Entry 5XDZ (X-ray diffraction, 1.70 A resolution); this record covers chains B and A.

Chain B:
Molecule: Cellular trafficking protein
Source organism: Danio rerio
Reference sequence: C6K2H9 (C6K2H9_DANRE); numbering as in UniProt (aligned over 633-751)
Sequence (122 residues; each row starts with the number of its first residue):
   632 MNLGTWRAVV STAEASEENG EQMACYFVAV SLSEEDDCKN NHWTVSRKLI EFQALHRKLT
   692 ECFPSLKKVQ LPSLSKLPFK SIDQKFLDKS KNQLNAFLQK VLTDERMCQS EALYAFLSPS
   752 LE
Unresolved in the structure: 666-670, 708-711
Differences from the reference sequence: initiating methionine (632); expression tag (752-753)

Chain A:
Molecule: Cellular trafficking protein
Source organism: Danio rerio
Reference sequence: C6K2H9 (C6K2H9_DANRE); residue numbers follow UniProt; this construct covers 633-751
Sequence (121 residues; each row starts with the number of its first residue):
   633 NLGTWRAVVS TAEASEENGE QMACYFVAVS LSEEDDCKNN HWTVSRKLIE FQALHRKLTE
   693 CFPSLKKVQL PSLSKLPFKS IDQKFLDKSK NQLNAFLQKV LTDERMCQSE ALYAFLSPSL
   753 E
Unresolved in the structure: 651, 666-671, 753
Differences from the reference sequence: expression tag (752-753)

Interface between chain B and chain A:
Residue-residue contacts (26; chain B residue first):
  M632(B) - N672(A)
  M632(B) - W674(A)  hydrophobic
  M632(B) - P750(A)  hydrophobic
  N633(B) - N672(A)  hydrogen bond (backbone-side chain)
  L634(B) - L663(A)  hydrophobic
  W637(B) - Y745(A)
  W674(B) - E742(A)
  W674(B) - Y745(A)
  R678(B) - L752(A)
  E742(B) - W674(A)
  E742(B) - P750(A)
  A746(B) - P750(A)
  A746(B) - S751(A)
  A746(B) - L752(A)
  F747(B) - L752(A)  hydrophobic
  S749(B) - S749(A)  hydrogen bond
  S749(B) - P750(A)  hydrogen bond (side chain-backbone)
  P750(B) - E742(A)
  P750(B) - Y745(A)
  P750(B) - A746(A)
  P750(B) - S749(A)  hydrogen bond (backbone-side chain)
  S751(B) - A746(A)
  L752(B) - R678(A)
  L752(B) - E682(A)
  L752(B) - A746(A)
  L752(B) - F747(A)  hydrophobic
Also at the interface, not in a pair above, chain B (16 interface residues in all): T675, E682, Y745
Also at the interface, not in a pair above, chain A (15 interface residues in all): W637, H673

Overview:
16 residues of chain B face 15 of chain A across their interface; the contacts include 4 hydrogen bonds. Among
the polar pairs are N633(B)-N672(A), S749(B)-S749(A) and S749(B)-P750(A).
Here chain B is Cellular trafficking protein and chain A is Cellular trafficking protein, both from Danio
rerio. Entry 5XDZ (Crystal structure of zebrafish SNX25 PX domain) was determined by X-ray diffraction.
